Entry 5F24 (X-ray diffraction, 2.50 A resolution); this record covers chains A and B.

== Chain A (and B) ==
Name: Inositol monophosphatase
Source organism: Staphylococcus aureus
Notes: EC 3.1.3.25; chain B of this document is another copy of the same molecule, construct and numbering; everything in this record applies to it too
UniProtKB: A0A0D6HL44 (A0A0D6HL44_STAAU); numbering as in UniProt (aligned over 1-265)
Chain sequence (265 residues; numbered 1 to 265; the number before each row is that of its first residue):
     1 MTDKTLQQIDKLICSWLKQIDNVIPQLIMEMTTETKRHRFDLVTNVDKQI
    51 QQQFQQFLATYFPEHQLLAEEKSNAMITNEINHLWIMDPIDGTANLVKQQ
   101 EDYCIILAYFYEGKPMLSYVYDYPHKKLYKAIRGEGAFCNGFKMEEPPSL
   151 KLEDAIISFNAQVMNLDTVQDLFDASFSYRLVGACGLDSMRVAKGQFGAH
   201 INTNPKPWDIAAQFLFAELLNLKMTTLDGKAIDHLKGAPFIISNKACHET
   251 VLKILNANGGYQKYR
Not modelled in the structure: 1, 32, 73-75 (chain B: 1-3, 35-40, 265)
Sequence notes: engineered mutation F142 (Ile in A0A0D6HL44)
Bound ions: Ca2+ site 1: E70, D88, I90 (together with D-myo-inositol-1-phosphate); Ca2+ site 2: D88, D91, D209 (together with D-myo-inositol-1-phosphate)
Ligand contacts: D-myo-inositol-1-phosphate (IPD): E70, D88, I90, D91, G92, T93, G183, A184, C185, N202, D209

== Interface between chain A and chain B ==
Pairs across the interface (60):
  T35(A) - D154(B)
  K36(A) - K151(B)
  K36(A) - E153(B)  salt bridge
  K36(A) - D154(B)  salt bridge
  R37(A) - F177(B)
  H38(A) - F177(B)
  R39(A) - F177(B)
  R39(A) - S178(B)  hydrogen bond
  A94(A) - F177(B)  hydrophobic
  N95(A) - R180(B)  hydrogen bond
  K98(A) - D154(B)  hydrogen bond (side chain-backbone)
  K98(A) - I156(B)
  K98(A) - F177(B)
  K98(A) - G195(B)
  K98(A) - Q196(B)
  Q99(A) - I156(B)
  Q99(A) - R191(B)
  Q99(A) - Q196(B)  hydrogen bond (backbone-side chain)
  Q99(A) - F197(B)
  E101(A) - R191(B)  salt bridge
  E101(A) - Q196(B)  hydrogen bond
  D102(A) - R191(B)  salt bridge
  H125(A) - H125(B)
  D154(A) - K98(B)  hydrogen bond (backbone-side chain)
  I156(A) - K98(B)
  I156(A) - Q99(B)
  A161(A) - F173(B)
  Q162(A) - F173(B)
  Q162(A) - S178(B)
  Q162(A) - Y179(B)
  L166(A) - L166(B)
  L166(A) - Q170(B)
  Q170(A) - L166(B)
  Q170(A) - K263(B)  hydrogen bond
  F173(A) - A161(B)
  F173(A) - Q162(B)
  F177(A) - L42(B)  hydrophobic
  F177(A) - K98(B)
  S178(A) - Q162(B)
  Y179(A) - Q162(B)
  Y179(A) - Y179(B)  hydrophobic
  Y179(A) - L181(B)
  R180(A) - N95(B)  hydrogen bond
  R180(A) - L181(B)
  R180(A) - V182(B)
  R180(A) - G183(B)
  L181(A) - Y179(B)
  L181(A) - R180(B)
  L181(A) - L181(B)  hydrogen bond (backbone-backbone)
  V182(A) - R180(B)
  G183(A) - R180(B)
  R191(A) - Q99(B)
  R191(A) - E101(B)  salt bridge
  R191(A) - D102(B)  salt bridge
  G195(A) - K98(B)
  Q196(A) - K98(B)
  Q196(A) - Q99(B)  hydrogen bond (side chain-backbone)
  Q196(A) - E101(B)  hydrogen bond
  F197(A) - Q99(B)
  K263(A) - Q170(B)  hydrogen bond
Other interface residues (no listed pair), chain A (33 interface residues in all): L42, K194
Other interface residues (no listed pair), chain B (30 interface residues in all): A94, K194

== In short ==
The interface between chain A and chain B involves 33 residues on one side and 30 on the other, with 12
hydrogen bonds and 6 salt bridges. Among the polar pairs are K36(A)-E153(B), K36(A)-D154(B) and
E101(A)-R191(B). Chain A binds D-myo-inositol-1-phosphate.
Both chains are Inositol monophosphatase (Staphylococcus aureus). Entry 5F24 (Crystal structure of dual
specific IMPase/NADP phosphatase bound with D-inositol-1-phosphate) was determined by X-ray diffraction,
deposited together with 5EYG and 5EYH.
